PDB entry 7RJA | electron microscopy, 3.00 A resolution | chains N and S of the 18 polymer chains in the assembly

== Chain N ==
Name: Ubiquinol--cytochrome-c reductase catalytic subunit
Source organism: Candida albicans (strain SC5314 / ATCC MYA-2876)
UniProt: A0A1D8PHA3 (A0A1D8PHA3_CANAL); numbering as in UniProt (aligned over 1-288)
Chain sequence (288 residues; each row starts with the number of its first residue):
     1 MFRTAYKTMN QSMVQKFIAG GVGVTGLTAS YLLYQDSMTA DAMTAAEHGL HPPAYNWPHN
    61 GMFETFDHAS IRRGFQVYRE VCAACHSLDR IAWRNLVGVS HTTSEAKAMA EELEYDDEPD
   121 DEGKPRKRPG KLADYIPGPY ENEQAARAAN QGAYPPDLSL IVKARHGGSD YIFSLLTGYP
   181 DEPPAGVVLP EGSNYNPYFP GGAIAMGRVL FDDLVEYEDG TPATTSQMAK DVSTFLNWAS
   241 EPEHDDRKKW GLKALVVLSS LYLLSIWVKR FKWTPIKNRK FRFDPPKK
Unresolved in the structure: 1-42, 287-288
Covalent attachments: heme c (HEC) linked to Cys82, Cys85
Residues lining bound ligands: heme c (HEC): Val81, Ala84, His86, Asn150, Ala153, Tyr154, Pro155, Pro156, Leu158, Ile161, Arg165, Tyr171, Ile172, Leu175, Leu176, Phe199, Pro200, Ile204, Ala205, Met206, Val209, Val232, Leu236
Curated features (UniProtKB/Swiss-Prot):
  - binding site (heme c): Cys82, Cys85, His86

== Chain S ==
Name: Ubiquinol--cytochrome-c reductase subunit 9
Source organism: Candida albicans (strain SC5314 / ATCC MYA-2876)
UniProt: A0A1D8PLP3 (A0A1D8PLP3_CANAL); numbering as in UniProt (aligned over 1-65)
Chain sequence (65 residues; each row starts with the number of its first residue):
     1 MLTVLGRLLE RNSIYVATIF GGAFAFQGFF DVAVNKWWEE HNKAKLWKNV KGKFLEGEGE
    61 EEDDE
Unresolved in the structure: 1-16, 56-65

== Interface between chain N and chain S ==
Contacting residue pairs (37; chain N residue first):
  Pro58(N) - Lys45(S)  hydrogen bond (backbone-side chain)
  Phe63(N) - Trp37(S)  hydrophobic
  Phe63(N) - Trp38(S)
  Phe63(N) - His41(S)
  Phe63(N) - Asn42(S)  hydrogen bond (backbone-side chain)
  Glu64(N) - His41(S)  salt bridge
  Glu64(N) - Asn42(S)
  Glu64(N) - Lys45(S)
  Thr65(N) - Trp38(S)
  Thr65(N) - Asn42(S)
  Thr65(N) - Lys45(S)
  Phe66(N) - Lys45(S)
  Asp67(N) - Lys45(S)
  His68(N) - Lys45(S)  hydrogen bond (backbone-backbone)
  His68(N) - Leu46(S)
  His68(N) - Trp47(S)
  Ala69(N) - Val50(S)  hydrophobic
  Ala69(N) - Phe54(S)  hydrophobic
  Arg72(N) - Phe54(S)
  Gly98(N) - Trp47(S)
  Val99(N) - Trp47(S)
  Ser100(N) - Trp47(S)
  His101(N) - Trp47(S)
  Thr102(N) - Trp47(S)
  Glu218(N) - Phe54(S)
  Asp219(N) - Phe54(S)
  Lys248(N) - Trp38(S)
  Lys249(N) - Asn35(S)
  Lys249(N) - Trp38(S)
  Leu252(N) - Val34(S)  hydrophobic
  Leu252(N) - Trp37(S)  hydrophobic
  Leu252(N) - Trp38(S)  hydrophobic
  Lys253(N) - Asp31(S)  salt bridge
  Lys253(N) - Val34(S)
  Lys253(N) - Asn35(S)
  Val256(N) - Phe30(S)  hydrophobic
  Val257(N) - Phe30(S)  hydrophobic
Also at the interface, not in a pair above, chain N (27 interface residues in all): Met62, Arg73, Glu105, Asp245, Ser260
Also at the interface, not in a pair above, chain S (14 interface residues in all): Lys53

== In short ==
Chain N and chain S form an interface of 27 and 14 residues respectively; the contacts include 3 hydrogen
bonds and 2 salt bridges. Polar pairs include Glu64(N)-His41(S), Lys253(N)-Asp31(S) and Pro58(N)-Lys45(S).
Heme c is covalently linked to Cys82(N).
Here chain N is Ubiquinol--cytochrome-c reductase catalytic subunit and chain S is Ubiquinol--cytochrome-c
reductase subunit 9, both from Candida albicans (strain SC5314 / ATCC MYA-2876). Entry 7RJA (Complex III2 from
Candida albicans, inhibitor free) was determined by electron microscopy together with 7RJB, 7RJC, 7RJD and
7RJE from the same study.
